5AEH - chain A; structure by X-ray diffraction, 1.85 A resolution.

[Chain A]
Name: Tankyrase-2
From: Homo sapiens
Notes: EC 2.4.2.30; fragment: c-terminal fragment, residues 946-1162
Reference sequence: Q9H2K2 (TNKS2_HUMAN); numbering as in UniProt (aligned over 946-1162)
Chain sequence (240 residues; each row starts with the number of its first residue):
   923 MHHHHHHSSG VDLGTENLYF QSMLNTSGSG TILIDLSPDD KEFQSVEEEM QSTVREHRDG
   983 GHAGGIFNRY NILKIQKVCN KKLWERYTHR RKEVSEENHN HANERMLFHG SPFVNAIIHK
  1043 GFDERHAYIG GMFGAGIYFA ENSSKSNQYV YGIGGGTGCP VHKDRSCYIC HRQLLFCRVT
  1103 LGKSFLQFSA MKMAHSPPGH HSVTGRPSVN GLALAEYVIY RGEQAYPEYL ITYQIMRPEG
Disordered / not traced: 923-951, 1112-1113, 1162
Construct notes: expression tag (923-945)
Bound ions: Zn2+: C1081, H1084, C1089, C1092
Small-molecule neighbours: 8IR (N-{4-[(2-chlorophenyl)(pyrimidin-4-yl)carbamoyl]phenyl}-4-methoxybenzamide): H1031, G1032, S1033, P1034, F1035, A1038, I1039, K1042, G1043, F1044, D1045, H1048, A1049, Y1050, G1058, I1059, Y1060, Y1071, G1074, I1075
What the authors report for this chain:
  - binding site for 8IR: G1032, D1045, Y1050, Y1060
  - conformationally variable residues (loop rearrangement, side-chain flip): K1042, Y1050, I1051

[In short]
Ligands of chain A: compound 8IR. C1081, H1084, C1089 and C1092 form the Zn2+ site. From the paper: a binding
site for 8IR at G1032, D1045 and Y1050 among others; conformational variability at K1042, Y1050 and I1051.
Chain A is Tankyrase-2 (Homo sapiens); the structure, Crystal structure of human tankyrase 2 in complex with
OD332, was determined by X-ray diffraction together with 5ADQ, 5ADR, 5ADS and 5ADT from the same study.
